6CC8 - chains A and C of the 3 polymer chains in the assembly; structure by X-ray diffraction, 1.95 A resolution.

# Chain A
Name: Methyl-CpG-binding domain protein 3
Organism: Homo sapiens
Notes: fragment: MBD domain
Reference sequence: O95983 (MBD3_HUMAN); residue numbers follow UniProt; this construct covers 1-71
Amino-acid sequence (73 residues; row label = number of the first residue in the row; numbers below 1 keep their minus sign (Gly-1 is residue -1)):
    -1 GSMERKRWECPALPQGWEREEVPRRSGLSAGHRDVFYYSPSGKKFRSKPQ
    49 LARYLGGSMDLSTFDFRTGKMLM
Disordered / not traced: -1 to 0
Sequence notes: expression tag (-1 to 0)
UniProt features mapped onto this chain:
  - region: Ser60 to Met71 (Required for interaction with MBD3L2)
  - modified residue: Ser56 (Phosphoserine)
  - mutagenesis: His30 (H30K: No effect. Confers strong binding to methylated CpG (in vitro); when associated with Y-34), Phe34 (F34A: Augments DNA binding activity, irrespective of DNA methylation; F34Y: Confers weak binding to methylated CpG (in vitro). Confers strong binding to methylated CpG (in vitro) ...)
What the authors report for this chain:
  - binding site for methylated CpG DNA (chain C): Arg22
  - binding site for methylated CpG DNA: Arg44
  - contacts within the chain: Arg22-Asp32 (salt bridge), Arg22-Ser27 (hydrogen bond), His30-Arg65 (hydrogen bond)
  - mutagenesis - F34Y: increased binding to mCG
  - mutagenesis - F34Y: increased binding to methylated CpG DNA (chain C)

# Chain C
Molecule: methylated CpG DNA
Sequence (12 nucleotides; each row starts with the number of its first residue):
     1 GCCAACGTTGGC
Modified positions: 5CM (5-methyl-2'-deoxy-cytidine-5'-monophosphate) at position 6

# Chain A / chain C interface
Residue-residue contacts (13):
  Arg3(A) with DA5(C), salt bridge to the phosphate
  Arg22(A) with 5CM_6(C), phosphate contact; DG7(C), hydrogen bond to the base
  Arg23(A) with 5CM_6(C), hydrogen bond to the phosphate
  Ser24(A) with 5CM_6(C), hydrogen bond to the phosphate
  Gly25(A) with DG7(C), phosphate contact
  Leu26(A) with DG7(C), hydrogen bond to the phosphate
  Ser27(A) with 5CM_6(C), sugar contact; DG7(C), hydrogen bond to the phosphate
  Asp32(A) with 5CM_6(C), base contact
  Lys42(A) with DA4(C), salt bridge to the phosphate
  Arg44(A) with DA5(C), base contact; 5CM_6(C), base contact
Other interface residues (no listed pair), chain A (11 interface residues in all): Val20

# In short
11 residues of chain A and 4 residues of chain C are in contact, with 5 hydrogen bonds and 2 salt bridges.
Among the polar pairs are Arg22(A)-DG7(C), Arg23(A)-5CM_6(C) and Ser24(A)-5CM_6(C). From the paper: a binding
site for methylated CpG DNA (chain C) at Arg22(A); F34Y of chain A increases binding to mCG.
Chain A is Methyl-CpG-binding domain protein 3 (Homo sapiens) and chain C is methylated CpG DNA; the
structure, Crystal structure MBD3 MBD domain in complex with methylated CpG DNA, was determined by X-ray
diffraction together with 6CCG, 6CEU and 6CEV from the same study.
